Entry 9G9B (electron microscopy, 3.07 A resolution); this record covers chains B and E of the 11 polymer chains in the assembly.

[Chain B]
Molecule: CRISPR system Cms protein Csm2
Organism: Enterococcus italicus DSM 15952
Reference sequence: E6LHV6 (CSM2_ENTI1); residues 1-140 here = UniProt positions 1-140
Amino-acid sequence (140 residues; row label = number of the first residue in the row):
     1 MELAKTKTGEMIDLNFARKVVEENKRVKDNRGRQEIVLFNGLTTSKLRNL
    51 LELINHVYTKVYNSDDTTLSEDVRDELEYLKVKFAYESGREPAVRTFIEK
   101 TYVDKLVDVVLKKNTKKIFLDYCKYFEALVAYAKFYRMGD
Not modelled in the structure: 1-14, 138-140

[Chain E]
Molecule: CRISPR system Cms endoribonuclease Csm3
Organism: Enterococcus italicus DSM 15952
Notes: EC 3.1.-.-
Reference sequence: E6LHV5 (CSM3_ENTI1); numbering as in UniProt (aligned over 1-214)
Amino-acid sequence (214 residues; row label = number of the first residue in the row):
     1 MYSKIRIVGKIDVLTGLHIGGGGETSMIGAIASPVVRDPYSRLPIIPGSS
    51 IKGKMRSLLAKHIGLIPGQKMHNQDAPEILRLFGSSQKGAIQSSRLQISD
   101 AFFSKASQEEFDKKDLAYTETKFENTISRLTAVANPRQIERVTRGASFDF
   151 HIIYNVENINEVMADFENIKTAIHLLENDYLGGGGTRGNGRIRFVIDSID
   201 TVVGDFDSSNLSIK
Construct notes: engineered mutation A32 (Asp in E6LHV5)

[Chain B / chain E interface]
Pairs across the interface (18; chain B residue first):
  R48(B) - F123(E)
  R48(B) - Q138(E)
  L51(B) - M27(E)
  E52(B) - T121(E)
  I54(B) - M27(E)  hydrophobic
  N55(B) - S26(E)  hydrogen bond (side chain-backbone)
  N55(B) - M27(E)
  Y58(B) - S26(E)
  Y58(B) - R42(E)
  T59(B) - R42(E)
  Y62(B) - P39(E)
  Y62(B) - Y40(E)  hydrogen bond (side chain-backbone)
  Y62(B) - R42(E)
  N63(B) - S41(E)
  N63(B) - Q108(E)
  N63(B) - Y118(E)  hydrogen bond
  C123(B) - M27(E)
  F126(B) - M27(E)  hydrophobic
Interface residues without a listed pair, chain B (15 interface residues in all): T44, H56, E127, V130
Interface residues without a listed pair, chain E (15 interface residues in all): T25, A30, D115, L116

[Overview]
Chain B and chain E each contribute 15 residues to their interface; the contacts include 3 hydrogen bonds.
Polar contacts include N55(B)-S26(E), Y62(B)-Y40(E) and N63(B)-Y118(E).
Chain B is CRISPR system Cms protein Csm2 and chain E is CRISPR system Cms endoribonuclease Csm3, both from
Enterococcus italicus DSM 15952; the structure, CryoEM structure of Enterococcus italicus Csm-crRNA (4.3)
complex, was determined by electron microscopy, deposited together with 9G9A, 9G9C, 9G9D, 9G9E, 9G9F, 9G9G and
4 further entries.
